PDB entry 6KUU | electron microscopy, 4.00 A resolution | chains A and C of the 5 polymer chains in the assembly

== Chain A ==
Molecule: Polymerase 3
Source organism: Influenza D virus (D/swine/Oklahoma/1334/2011)
UniProtKB: K9LHJ4 (K9LHJ4_9ORTO); numbering as in UniProt (aligned over 1-710)
Chain sequence (710 residues; numbered 1 to 710; the number before each row is that of its first residue):
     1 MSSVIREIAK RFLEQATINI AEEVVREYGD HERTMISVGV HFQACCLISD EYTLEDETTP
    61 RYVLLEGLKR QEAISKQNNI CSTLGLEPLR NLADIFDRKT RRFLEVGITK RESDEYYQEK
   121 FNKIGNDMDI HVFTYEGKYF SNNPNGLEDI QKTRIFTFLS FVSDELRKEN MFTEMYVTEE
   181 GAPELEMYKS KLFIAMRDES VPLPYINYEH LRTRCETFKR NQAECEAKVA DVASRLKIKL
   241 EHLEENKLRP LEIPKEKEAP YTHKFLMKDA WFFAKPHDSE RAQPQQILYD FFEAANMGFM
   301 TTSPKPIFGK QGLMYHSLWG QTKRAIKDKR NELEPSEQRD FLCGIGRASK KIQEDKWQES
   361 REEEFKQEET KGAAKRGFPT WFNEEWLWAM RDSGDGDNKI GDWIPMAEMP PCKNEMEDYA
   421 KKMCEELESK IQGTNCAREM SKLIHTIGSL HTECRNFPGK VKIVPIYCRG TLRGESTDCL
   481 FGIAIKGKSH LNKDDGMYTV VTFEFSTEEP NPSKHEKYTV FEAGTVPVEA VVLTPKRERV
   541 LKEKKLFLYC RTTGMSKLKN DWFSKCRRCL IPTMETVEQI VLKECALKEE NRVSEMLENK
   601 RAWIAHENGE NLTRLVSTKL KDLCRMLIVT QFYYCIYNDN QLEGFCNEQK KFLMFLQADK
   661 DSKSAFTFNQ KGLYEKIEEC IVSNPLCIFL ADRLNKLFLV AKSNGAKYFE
Not modelled in the structure: 1-183, 394-398, 531-541

== Chain C ==
Molecule: Polymerase PB2
Source organism: Influenza D virus (D/swine/Oklahoma/1334/2011)
UniProtKB: K9LHF3 (K9LHF3_9ORTO); numbering as in UniProt (aligned over 1-772)
Chain sequence (772 residues; row label = number of the first residue in the row):
     1 MSLLLTLAKE YANLTKDKKS CKLLSQGTVS SYTTFKKWTT SRKEKNPSLR MRWAMGSKFP
    61 IMANREILEE AGIPEQWEGI DLWSKKDDVS KLGMVLASPA AITYWNFCGP GVDNSSVIKD
   121 VYKAKFMKKE RWRETLWGPM NFELVGKQRR VVETQPVEIK LNQKEIKELT MWVLFEDEAN
   181 LASKFIQENF SLVLSLRELY KGKAVNKDVA AFMIAHQFSP EKRFLPTFGP IRPERMELLH
   241 CLGGDFWKIE AVTAGSLNEE QKKRDVRAVA RKICLRASVD LFTPAEKIRD YIASVTMRFG
   301 TVERTFEDVI RNSDDISAEV TLCKAALGCE LGKSMSFGNL NLRKVSGEAE TMEKTVYWGL
   361 KPIKYKCWRG EETFYCELRK VTCMFRRSEG LDWANIGPGS PEERRELLAM VMIFCRDGRF
   421 FESAPVNIDE SFFRTRLNKE IPYQYVLLKW VRQSRDNLDA LLSTRGLIPA HIGQFGKGMG
   481 IDGSSSSSMV YKGVMLSKTP IDIVESKEKH RLFLNDNIEA VTERGAMVAS IMDLSEDNRE
   541 TFNDVTFNHV DLAVLKDEKT AIIKIYRSLV ERINTDDDGL PALIMGKRYL ELYQLDEVKD
   601 AVGLIPKRML GAYSYQARQL IQSQIKNDSY SLPEIIKLLP FCYSPPKKML FDGTFHFKNQ
   661 MYVRPGINTN LFSFSKTDKS KIYVNGSAVK IKLVLGDDEM DTSLAFVEGF QVCEYDPRAP
   721 LIPRRDLRLI GFGKKVRVFV GQGQEKTLVR TSSKRAASHD VSKNIRRMRL EV
Not modelled in the structure: 1, 88-91, 255-772

== Chain A / chain C interface ==
Residue-residue contacts - 25 pairs, chain A then chain C:
  Lys-413(A) / Trp-132(C)
  Asn-414(A) / Trp-137(C)
  Asn-414(A) / Gly-138(C)
  Glu-415(A) / Trp-137(C)  hydrogen bond
  Glu-415(A) / Cys-241(C)
  Met-416(A) / Met-140(C)  hydrophobic
  Met-416(A) / Cys-241(C)
  Met-416(A) / Trp-247(C)  hydrophobic
  His-451(A) / Leu-49(C)
  His-451(A) / Trp-53(C)  hydrogen bond
  Arg-455(A) / Trp-53(C)
  Leu-491(A) / Trp-53(C)  hydrophobic
  Asp-494(A) / Lys-45(C)  salt bridge
  Lys-557(A) / Trp-53(C)
  Asp-561(A) / Leu-49(C)
  Ser-564(A) / Arg-52(C)  hydrogen bond
  Leu-582(A) / Phe-142(C)  hydrophobic
  Leu-582(A) / Phe-246(C)
  Lys-583(A) / Phe-246(C)
  Cys-585(A) / Phe-142(C)  hydrophobic
  Ala-586(A) / Phe-246(C)  hydrophobic
  Glu-589(A) / Phe-142(C)
  Glu-589(A) / Glu-143(C)
  Glu-590(A) / Phe-142(C)
  Asn-591(A) / Phe-142(C)
Interface residues without a listed pair, chain A (21 interface residues in all): Asn-456, Lys-565, Val-593
Interface residues without a listed pair, chain C (18 interface residues in all): Ser-48, Gly-56, Ser-57, Leu-144, Ile-249

== Overview ==
Chain A and chain C form an interface of 21 and 18 residues respectively; the contacts include 3 hydrogen
bonds and 1 salt bridge. Polar contacts include Asp-494(A)/Lys-45(C), Glu-415(A)/Trp-137(C) and
His-451(A)/Trp-53(C).
Here chain A is Polymerase 3 and chain C is Polymerase PB2, both from Influenza D virus
(D/swine/Oklahoma/1334/2011). Entry 6KUU (Structure of influenza D virus polymerase bound to vRNA promoter in
Mode B conformation (Class B3)) was determined by electron microscopy.
